Entry 7YU6 (electron microscopy, 3.90 A resolution); this record covers chains A and S of the 5 polymer chains in the assembly.

[Chain A]
Protein: Guanine nucleotide-binding protein G(i) subunit alpha-1
From: Homo sapiens
UniProt: P63096 (GNAI1_HUMAN); residues 1-354 here = UniProt positions 1-354
Amino-acid sequence (354 residues; numbered 1 to 354; the number before each row is that of its first residue):
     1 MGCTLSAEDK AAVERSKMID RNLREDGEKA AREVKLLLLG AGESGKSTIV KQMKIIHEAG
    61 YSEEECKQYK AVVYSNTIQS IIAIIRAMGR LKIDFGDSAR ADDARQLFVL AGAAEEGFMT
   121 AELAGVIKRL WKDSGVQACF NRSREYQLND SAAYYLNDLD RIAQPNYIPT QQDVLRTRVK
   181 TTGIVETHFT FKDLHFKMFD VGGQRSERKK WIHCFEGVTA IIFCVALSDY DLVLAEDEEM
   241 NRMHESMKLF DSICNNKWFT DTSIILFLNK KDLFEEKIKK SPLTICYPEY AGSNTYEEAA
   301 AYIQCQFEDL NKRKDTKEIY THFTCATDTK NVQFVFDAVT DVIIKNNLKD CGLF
Not modelled in the structure: 1-5, 55-181
Curated features (UniProtKB/Swiss-Prot):
  - region: K35 to T48 (G1 motif), D173 to T181 (G2 motif), F196 to R205 (G3 motif), I265 to D272 (G4 motif), T324 to T329 (G5 motif)
  - binding site (GTP): E43 to T48, S151, L175 to T181, D200 to Q204, N269 to D272, A326
  - binding site (Mg(2+)): S47, T181
  - modified residue: R178 (ADP-ribosylarginine), Q204 (Deamidated glutamine), C351 (ADP-ribosylcysteine)
  - lipidation: G2 (N-myristoyl glycine), C3 (S-palmitoyl cysteine)

[Chain S]
Protein: scFv16
From: Mus musculus
Notes: antibody fragment or engineered binder
Amino-acid sequence (260 residues; each row starts with the number of its first residue):
     1 DVQLVESGGG LVQPGGSRKL SCSASGFAFS SFGMHWVRQA PEKGLEWVAY ISSGSGTIYY
    61 ADTVKGRFTI SRDDPKNTLF LQMTSLRSED TAMYYCVRSI YYYGSSPFDF WGQGTTLTVS
   121 SGGGGSGGGG SGGGGSDIVM TQATSSVPVT PGESVSISCR SSKSLLHSNG NTYLYWFLQR
   181 PGQSPQLLIY RMSNLASGVP DRFSGSGSGT AFTLTISRLE AEDVGVYYCM QHLEYPLTFG
   241 AGTKLELKAA AASSEDLYFQ
Not modelled in the structure: 1, 122-135, 248-260

[How chain A and chain S interact]
Pairs across the interface - 15 pairs, chain A then chain S:
  S6(A) - H167(S)  hydrogen bond (backbone-side chain)
  S6(A) - Y173(S)  hydrogen bond
  A7(A) - H232(S)
  A7(A) - L233(S)
  A7(A) - Y235(S)  hydrophobic
  E8(A) - Y173(S)
  A11(A) - Y101(S)  hydrophobic
  A12(A) - Y101(S)
  E14(A) - S52(S)  hydrogen bond
  E14(A) - G56(S)
  E14(A) - T57(S)  hydrogen bond
  R15(A) - S31(S)
  R15(A) - I100(S)
  R15(A) - Y101(S)
  R15(A) - Y102(S)
Other interface residues (no listed pair), chain A (8 interface residues in all): M18
Other interface residues (no listed pair), chain S (14 interface residues in all): Y50, S53

[In short]
The interface between chain A and chain S involves 8 residues on one side and 14 on the other; the contacts
include 4 hydrogen bonds. Polar pairs include S6(A)-H167(S), S6(A)-Y173(S) and E14(A)-S52(S).
Here chain A is Guanine nucleotide-binding protein G(i) subunit alpha-1 (Homo sapiens) and chain S is scFv16
(Mus musculus). Entry 7YU6 (Human Lysophosphatidic Acid Receptor 1-Gi complex bound to ONO-0740556, state2)
was determined by electron microscopy (same publication as 7YU3, 7YU4, 7YU5, 7YU7 and 7YU8).
